PDB entry 1S69 | X-ray diffraction, 1.68 A resolution | chain A

# Chain A
Name: Cyanoglobin
From: Synechocystis sp
UniProt: P73925 (GLBN_SYNY3); residues 1-124 here = UniProt positions 1-124
Sequence (124 residues; numbered 1 to 124; the number before each row is that of its first residue):
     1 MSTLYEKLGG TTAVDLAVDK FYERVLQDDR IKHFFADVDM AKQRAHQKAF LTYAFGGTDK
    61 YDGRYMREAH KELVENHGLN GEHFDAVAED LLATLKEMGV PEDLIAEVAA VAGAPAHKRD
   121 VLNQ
Unresolved in the structure: 1
UniProt features mapped onto this chain:
  - binding site (heme): His46, His70, His117
  - mutagenesis: His46 (H46A: Changes iron coordination), His117 (H117A: Increases heme dissociation from the Fe(2+) hexacoordinate complex)
Glycans and other covalent adducts: heme (HEM) linked to His117
Ion coordination: heme Fe: His70 (together with cyanide ion)
Residues lining bound ligands:
  - cyanide ion (CYN): Phe21, Tyr22, Phe35, Gln43, Gln47, His70
  - citrate anion (FLC): Phe50, Tyr53, Tyr65, Met66, Ala116, Asp120
  - heme (HEM): Ile31, Phe34, Phe35, Val38, Gln43, His46, Gln47, Phe50, Tyr61, Gly63, Arg64, Met66, Ala69, His70, Leu73, Leu79, His83, Phe84, Val87, Ala112, Val121

# In short
Ligands of chain A: citrate anion and cyanide ion. Covalently linked heme: at His117. From UniProt: 3
heme-binding residues and 2 mutagenesis sites.
Chain A is Cyanoglobin (Synechocystis sp); the structure, The X-ray structure of the cyanobacteria
Synechocystis hemoglobin "cyanoglobin" with cyanide ligand, was determined by X-ray diffraction, deposited
together with 1S6A.
